Entry 5TRY (X-ray diffraction, 3.00 A resolution); this record covers chains L and V of the 28 polymer chains in the assembly.

[Chain L (and V)]
Molecule: Proteasome subunit beta
Source organism: Mycobacterium tuberculosis
Notes: EC 3.4.25.1; chain V of this document is another copy of the same molecule, construct and numbering; everything in this record applies to it too
Reference sequence: A5U4D6 (PSB_MYCTA); residues 1-234 here correspond to UniProt positions 58-291 (UniProt number = residue number + 57)
Chain sequence (240 residues; numbered 1 to 240; the number before each row is that of its first residue):
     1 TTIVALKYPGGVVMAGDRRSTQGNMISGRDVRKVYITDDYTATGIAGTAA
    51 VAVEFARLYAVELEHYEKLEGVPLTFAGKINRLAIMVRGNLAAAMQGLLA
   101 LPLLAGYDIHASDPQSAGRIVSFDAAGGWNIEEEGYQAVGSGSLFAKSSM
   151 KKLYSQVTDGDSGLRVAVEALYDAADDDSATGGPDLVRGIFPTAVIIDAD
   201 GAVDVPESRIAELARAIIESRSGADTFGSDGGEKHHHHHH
Unresolved in the structure: 224-240
Construct notes: expression tag (235-240)
Ligand contacts:
  - 7J0 ((2S)-N-[(2S)-3-methoxy-1-(naphthalen-1-ylmethylamino)-1-oxidanylidene-propan-2-yl]-4-oxidanylidene-2-(3-phenylpropanoylamino)-4-piperidin-1-yl-butanamide), molecule 1: Thr1, Arg19, Ser20, Thr21, Gln22, Ser27, Val31, Arg32, Lys33, Tyr35, Ile45, Gly47, Thr48, Ala49, Ala52, Val53
  - 7J0, molecule 2: Leu91, Met95, Ser122, Phe123, Asp124, Ala125, Ala126, Gly128, Trp129, Asn130
Curated features (UniProtKB/Swiss-Prot):
  - active site: Thr1 (Nucleophile)
What the authors report for this chain:
  - binding site for 7J0: Ser20, Thr21, Gln22, Ser27, Gly47, Ala49, Leu91, Met95, Leu98, Asp124, Ala125, Ala126
  - catalytic residues: Thr1 (citing earlier work)
  - specificity-determining residues: Ser20, Gln22, Ser27, Ala125 (proposed by the authors, not directly observed)

[Interface between chain L and chain V]
Pairs across the interface - 22 pairs, chain L then chain V:
  Leu144(L) - Leu144(V)  hydrophobic
  Leu144(L) - Phe145(V)  hydrophobic
  Phe145(L) - Leu144(V)  hydrophobic
  Phe145(L) - Ser148(V)
  Ser148(L) - Phe145(V)
  Ser148(L) - Ser148(V)
  Ser149(L) - Lys152(V)
  Lys151(L) - Asp173(V)  salt bridge
  Lys151(L) - Asp176(V)  salt bridge
  Lys151(L) - Asp177(V)  salt bridge
  Lys151(L) - Arg221(V)
  Lys152(L) - Ser149(V)
  Lys152(L) - Lys152(V)
  Lys152(L) - Leu153(V)
  Lys152(L) - Asp173(V)  salt bridge
  Lys152(L) - Arg221(V)
  Asp173(L) - Lys151(V)  salt bridge
  Asp173(L) - Lys152(V)  salt bridge
  Asp176(L) - Lys151(V)  salt bridge
  Asp177(L) - Lys151(V)  salt bridge
  Arg221(L) - Lys151(V)
  Arg221(L) - Lys152(V)
Other interface residues (no listed pair), chain L (12 interface residues in all): Leu153, Glu169
Other interface residues (no listed pair), chain V (12 interface residues in all): Glu169

[In short]
The chain L/chain V interface involves 12 residues from each chain, with 8 salt bridges. Among the polar pairs
are Lys151(L)-Asp173(V), Lys151(L)-Asp176(V) and Lys151(L)-Asp177(V). Ligands of chain L: compound 7J0. From
UniProt: active-site residue Thr1(L) on chain L. The paper reports the catalytic residue Thr1(L); a binding
site for 7J0 at Ser20(L), Thr21(L) and Gln22(L) among others.
Chain L and chain V are both Proteasome subunit beta (Mycobacterium tuberculosis); the structure, Structure of
Mycobacterium tuberculosis proteasome in complex with N,C-capped dipeptide PKS2206, was determined by X-ray
diffraction together with 5THO, 5TRG, 5TRR, 5TRS and 5TS0 from the same study.
